Entry 4O8X (X-ray diffraction, 1.99 A resolution); this record covers chains A and B.

== Chain A ==
Name: 26S proteasome regulatory subunit RPN8
From: Saccharomyces cerevisiae
Reference sequence: Q08723 (RPN8_YEAST); residue numbers follow UniProt; this construct covers 2-178
Amino-acid sequence (185 residues; row label = number of the first residue in the row; numbering starts at 0):
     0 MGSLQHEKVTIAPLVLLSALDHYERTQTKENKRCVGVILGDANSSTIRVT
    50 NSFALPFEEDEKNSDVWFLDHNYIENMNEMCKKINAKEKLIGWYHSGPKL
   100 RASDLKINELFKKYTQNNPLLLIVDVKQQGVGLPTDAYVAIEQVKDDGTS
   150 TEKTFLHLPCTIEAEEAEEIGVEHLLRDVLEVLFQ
Disordered / not traced: 0-1, 143-149, 183-184
Sequence notes: expression tag (0-1, 179-184)
Curated features (UniProtKB/Swiss-Prot):
  - modified residue: Ser-2 (N-acetylserine)

== Chain B ==
Name: 26S proteasome regulatory subunit RPN11
From: Saccharomyces cerevisiae
Reference sequence: P43588 (RPN11_YEAST); residues 2-239 here = UniProt positions 2-239
Amino-acid sequence (240 residues; each row starts with the number of its first residue; numbering starts at 0):
     0 GPERLQRLMMNSKVGSADTGRDDTKETVYISSIALLKMLKHGRAGVPMEV
    50 MGLMLGEFVDDYTVNVVDVFAMPQSGTGVSVEAVDDVFQAKMMDMLKQTG
   100 RDQMVVGWYHSHPGFGCWLSSVDVNTQKSFEQLNSRAVAVVVDPIQSVKG
   150 KVVIDAFRLIDTGALINNLEPRQTTSNTGLLNKANIQALIHGLNRHYYSL
   200 NIDYHKTAKETKMLMNLHKEQWQSGLKMYDYEEKEESNLA
Disordered / not traced: 0-23, 161-191, 221-239
Sequence notes: expression tag (0-1)
Bound ions: Zn2+: His-109, His-111, Asp-122
Curated features (UniProtKB/Swiss-Prot):
  - motif: His-109 to Asp-122 (JAMM motif)
  - binding site (Zn(2+)): His-109, His-111, Asp-122
  - natural variant: Lys-208 (K208Q: In strain: NRRL Y-53), Ala-239 (A239T: In strain: NRRL Y-53)
  - mutagenesis: His-109 (H109A: Stabilizes ubiquitin pathway substrates; when associated wirh Ala-111), His-111 (H111A: Stabilizes ubiquitin pathway substrates; when associated wirh Ala-109)

== Interface between chain A and chain B ==
Pairs across the interface (69; chain A residue first):
  Leu-13(A) / Lys-39(B)
  Leu-15(A) / Met-212(B)  hydrophobic
  Leu-16(A) / Ser-31(B)
  Leu-16(A) / Ile-32(B)  hydrophobic
  Leu-16(A) / Leu-35(B)  hydrophobic
  Leu-16(A) / Glu-209(B)
  Leu-16(A) / Leu-213(B)  hydrophobic
  Leu-19(A) / Lys-208(B)
  Leu-19(A) / Glu-209(B)
  Asp-20(A) / Ile-32(B)
  Asp-20(A) / Arg-100(B)  salt bridge
  Glu-23(A) / Lys-208(B)  salt bridge
  Arg-24(A) / Thr-98(B)  hydrogen bond (side chain-backbone)
  Arg-24(A) / Gly-99(B)
  Arg-24(A) / Arg-100(B)
  Thr-25(A) / Thr-98(B)
  Thr-49(A) / Lys-39(B)
  Ala-53(A) / Thr-98(B)
  Leu-54(A) / Thr-98(B)
  Pro-55(A) / Thr-98(B)
  Tyr-72(A) / Met-94(B)  hydrogen bond (side chain-backbone)
  Tyr-72(A) / Gln-97(B)
  Tyr-72(A) / Thr-98(B)
  Asn-75(A) / Lys-90(B)  hydrogen bond
  Asn-75(A) / Met-94(B)
  Met-76(A) / Met-91(B)  hydrophobic
  Met-76(A) / Met-94(B)
  Met-79(A) / Phe-87(B)  hydrophobic
  Met-79(A) / Lys-90(B)
  Met-79(A) / Met-91(B)
  Met-79(A) / Met-94(B)  hydrophobic
  Ile-83(A) / Ala-70(B)
  Ile-83(A) / Met-71(B)
  Ile-83(A) / Pro-72(B)
  Ile-83(A) / Phe-87(B)  hydrophobic
  Glu-87(A) / Lys-39(B)  salt bridge
  Gln-127(A) / Lys-208(B)  hydrogen bond (side chain-backbone)
  Gln-127(A) / Lys-211(B)  hydrogen bond (backbone-side chain)
  Gln-127(A) / Met-212(B)  hydrogen bond (side chain-backbone)
  Gly-131(A) / Lys-218(B)  hydrogen bond (backbone-side chain)
  Leu-132(A) / Asn-215(B)
  Pro-133(A) / Met-212(B)  hydrophobic
  Pro-133(A) / Asn-215(B)
  Ile-161(A) / Asn-215(B)
  Ala-163(A) / Leu-216(B)  hydrophobic
  Ala-166(A) / Leu-38(B)
  Glu-167(A) / Leu-35(B)
  Glu-168(A) / Leu-216(B)
  Glu-168(A) / His-217(B)  salt bridge
  Ile-169(A) / Ser-146(B)
  Ile-169(A) / Val-147(B)
  Ile-169(A) / Lys-148(B)
  Ile-169(A) / Val-151(B)  hydrophobic
  Gly-170(A) / Leu-35(B)
  Gly-170(A) / Leu-38(B)
  Val-171(A) / Leu-35(B)
  Val-171(A) / Leu-213(B)  hydrophobic
  Val-171(A) / Leu-216(B)  hydrophobic
  Glu-172(A) / Lys-148(B)
  Glu-172(A) / Gly-149(B)  hydrogen bond (side chain-backbone)
  His-173(A) / Val-151(B)
  His-173(A) / Tyr-203(B)
  Leu-174(A) / Ser-31(B)
  Leu-174(A) / Tyr-203(B)  hydrophobic
  Leu-174(A) / Lys-205(B)  hydrogen bond (backbone-side chain)
  Leu-175(A) / Thr-210(B)
  Leu-175(A) / Leu-213(B)  hydrophobic
  Asp-177(A) / Lys-205(B)  salt bridge
  Val-178(A) / Thr-210(B)
Interface residues without a listed pair, chain A (48 interface residues in all): Pro-12, Ser-17, His-21, Asn-50, Asp-69, Glu-78, Lys-82, Asn-84, Val-123, Asp-124, Val-125, Glu-162
Interface residues without a listed pair, chain B (42 interface residues in all): Leu-34, Lys-36, His-40, Arg-42, Ala-43, Asp-67, Leu-95, Lys-150, Met-214

== In short ==
Chain A and chain B form an interface of 48 and 42 residues respectively, with 9 hydrogen bonds and 5 salt
bridges. Among the polar pairs are Asp-20(A)/Arg-100(B), Glu-23(A)/Lys-208(B) and Glu-87(A)/Lys-39(B). UniProt
lists 3 Zn2+-binding residues and 2 mutagenesis sites on chain B.
Chain A is 26S proteasome regulatory subunit RPN8 and chain B is 26S proteasome regulatory subunit RPN11, both
from Saccharomyces cerevisiae; the structure, Zinc-bound Rpn11 in complex with Rpn8, was determined by X-ray
diffraction.
